PDB entry 3R8R | X-ray diffraction, 1.90 A resolution | chains B and J of the 10 polymer chains in the assembly

# Chain B (and J)
Molecule: Transaldolase
Organism: Bacillus subtilis
Notes: EC 2.2.1.2; chain J of this document is another copy of the same molecule, construct and numbering; everything in this record applies to it too
UniProtKB: P19669 (TAL_BACSU); residues 1-212 here = UniProt positions 1-212
Chain sequence (212 residues; numbered 1 to 212; the number before each row is that of its first residue):
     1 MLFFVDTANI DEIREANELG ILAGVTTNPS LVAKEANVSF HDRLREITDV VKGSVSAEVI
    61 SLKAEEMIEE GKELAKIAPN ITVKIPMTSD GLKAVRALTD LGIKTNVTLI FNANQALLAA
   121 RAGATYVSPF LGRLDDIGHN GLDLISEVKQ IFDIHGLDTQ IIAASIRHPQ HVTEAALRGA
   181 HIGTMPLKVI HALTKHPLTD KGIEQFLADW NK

# Chain B / chain J interface
Contacting residue pairs (14; chain B residue first):
  Asp135(B) with Pro169(J)
  Asp136(B) with Pro169(J)
  Ile137(B) with His196(J); Pro197(J)
  His139(B) with His196(J)
  Asn140(B) with Gln170(J), hydrogen bond
  His168(B) with His168(J)
  Pro169(B) with Asp135(J); Asp136(J)
  Gln170(B) with Asp135(J); Asn140(J), hydrogen bond
  His196(B) with Ile137(J); His139(J)
  Pro197(B) with Ile137(J)
Also at the interface, not in a pair above, chain B (13 interface residues in all): Glu174, Ala192, Lys195
Also at the interface, not in a pair above, chain J (11 interface residues in all): Glu174

# In short
13 residues of chain B and 11 residues of chain J are in contact; the contacts include 2 hydrogen bonds. Its
one hydrogen-bonded contact is Asn140(B)-Gln170(J).
Both chains are Transaldolase (Bacillus subtilis). Entry 3R8R (Transaldolase from Bacillus subtilis) was
determined by X-ray diffraction, deposited together with 3R5E.
